PDB entry 7KBA | X-ray diffraction, 2.80 A resolution | chains A and B

# Chain A
Protein: 2-18 Fab Heavy Chain
Organism: Homo sapiens
Notes: antibody fragment or engineered binder
Chain sequence (240 residues; row label = number of the first residue in the row; a row labelled like 52A-52C holds insertion residues (52A, then the next letters in order)):
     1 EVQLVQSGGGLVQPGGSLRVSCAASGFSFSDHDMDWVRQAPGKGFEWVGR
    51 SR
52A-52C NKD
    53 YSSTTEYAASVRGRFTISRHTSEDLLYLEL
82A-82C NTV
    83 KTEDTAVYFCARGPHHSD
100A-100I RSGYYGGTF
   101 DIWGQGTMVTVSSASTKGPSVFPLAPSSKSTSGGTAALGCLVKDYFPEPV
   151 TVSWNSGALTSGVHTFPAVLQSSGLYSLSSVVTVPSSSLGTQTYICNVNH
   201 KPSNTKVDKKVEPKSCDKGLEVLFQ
Disordered / not traced: 1, 217-225
Cystine bridges: Cys22-Cys92, Cys140-Cys196
Modified / non-standard residues: Glu1 (pyroglutamic acid; PCA)

# Chain B
Protein: 2-18 Fab Light Chain
Organism: Homo sapiens
Notes: antibody fragment or engineered binder
Chain sequence (214 residues; row label = number of the first residue in the row):
     1 DIQMTQSPSSVSASVGDRVIITCRASQGISSWLAWYQQKPGRAPRLLIYD
    51 ASTLESGVPSRFSGRGSGTEFTLTINSLQPEDFATYYCQQGNMFPLTFGG
   101 GTKVEIKRTVAAPSVFIFPPSDEQLKSGTASVVCLLNNFYPREAKVQWKV
   151 DNALQSGNSQESVTEQDSKDSTYSLSSTLTLSKADYEKHKVYACEVTHQG
   201 LSSPVTKSFNRGEC
Disordered / not traced: 214
Cystine bridges: Cys23-Cys88, Cys134-Cys194

# Interface between chain A and chain B
Pairs across the interface - 70 pairs, chain A then chain B:
  Asp35(A) - Leu96(B)
  Gln39(A) - Gln38(B)  hydrogen bond
  Gln39(A) - Tyr87(B)
  Phe45(A) - Gln38(B)
  Phe45(A) - Pro44(B)  hydrophobic
  Phe45(A) - Tyr87(B)  hydrophobic
  Phe45(A) - Phe98(B)  hydrophobic
  Trp47(A) - Phe94(B)  hydrophobic
  Trp47(A) - Pro95(B)  hydrophobic
  Trp47(A) - Leu96(B)
  Arg50(A) - Phe94(B)
  Arg50(A) - Leu96(B)
  Glu58(A) - Phe94(B)
  Phe91(A) - Pro44(B)
  Ser100B(A) - Trp32(B)
  Tyr100D(A) - Phe94(B)
  Tyr100E(A) - Asn92(B)
  Tyr100E(A) - Met93(B)
  Tyr100E(A) - Phe94(B)  hydrogen bond (backbone-backbone)
  Gly100F(A) - Gly91(B)
  Gly100F(A) - Leu96(B)
  Gly100G(A) - Gln89(B)  hydrogen bond (backbone-side chain)
  Gly100G(A) - Gly91(B)  hydrogen bond (backbone-backbone)
  Gly100G(A) - Leu96(B)
  Thr100H(A) - Ala34(B)
  Thr100H(A) - Gln89(B)
  Phe100I(A) - Tyr36(B)  hydrogen bond (backbone-side chain)
  Phe100I(A) - Leu46(B)
  Phe100I(A) - Leu96(B)  hydrophobic
  Phe100I(A) - Phe98(B)  hydrophobic
  Asp101(A) - Leu46(B)
  Trp103(A) - Tyr36(B)
  Trp103(A) - Pro44(B)  hydrophobic
  Gly104(A) - Ala43(B)
  Phe122(A) - Ser121(B)
  Phe122(A) - Gln124(B)
  Pro123(A) - Ser121(B)
  Pro123(A) - Glu123(B)
  Leu124(A) - Phe118(B)  hydrophobic
  Ala125(A) - Phe118(B)
  Lys129(A) - Phe116(B)
  Lys129(A) - Ile117(B)
  Lys129(A) - Pro119(B)
  Lys129(A) - Phe209(B)
  Ser130(A) - Phe116(B)
  Ser130(A) - Ile117(B)  hydrogen bond (side chain-backbone)
  Ser130(A) - Phe118(B)
  Ser132(A) - Phe116(B)
  Ala137(A) - Phe118(B)
  Lys143(A) - Gln124(B)
  Lys143(A) - Thr129(B)
  His164(A) - Asn137(B)  hydrogen bond
  His164(A) - Asn138(B)
  His164(A) - Ser174(B)  hydrogen bond
  Phe166(A) - Leu135(B)  hydrophobic
  Phe166(A) - Ser162(B)
  Phe166(A) - Thr164(B)
  Phe166(A) - Ser174(B)
  Phe166(A) - Leu175(B)
  Phe166(A) - Ser176(B)
  Pro167(A) - Ser162(B)  hydrogen bond (backbone-side chain)
  Pro167(A) - Val163(B)
  Val169(A) - Gln160(B)
  Val169(A) - Glu161(B)
  Val169(A) - Ser162(B)
  Leu170(A) - Gln160(B)
  Gln171(A) - Gln160(B)
  Val181(A) - Leu135(B)  hydrophobic
  Thr183(A) - Asn137(B)  hydrogen bond
  Lys209(A) - Glu123(B)  salt bridge
Also at the interface, not in a pair above, chain A (47 interface residues in all): Val37, Lys43, Gly44, Arg52, Gln105, Val121, Thr131, Leu138, Leu141, Ser172, Ser179, Lys214
Also at the interface, not in a pair above, chain B (47 interface residues in all): Leu33, Arg42, Tyr49, Val115, Pro120, Ser127, Ser131, Val133, Thr180, Ser208, Glu213

# In short
Chain A and chain B each contribute 47 residues to their interface, with 10 hydrogen bonds and 1 salt bridge.
Among the polar pairs are Lys209(A)-Glu123(B), Gln39(A)-Gln38(B) and Phe100I(A)-Tyr36(B).
Chain A is 2-18 Fab Heavy Chain and chain B is 2-18 Fab Light Chain, both from Homo sapiens; the structure,
Crystal structure of the HCMV pentamer-specific Fab 2-18, was determined by X-ray diffraction (same
publication as 7LYV, 7M1C and 7M22).
